3OW2 - chains 0 and 2 of the 30 polymer chains in the assembly; structure by X-ray diffraction, 2.70 A resolution.

# Chain 0
Molecule: 23S ribosomal RNA
Organism: Haloarcula marismortui
Sequence (2902 nucleotides; numbered 10 to 2914; 3 numbers in that range are skipped by the numbering (no residue carries them; nothing is unmodelled there); the number before each row is that of its first residue):
    10 UAUGCCAGCU GGUGGAUUGC UCGGCUCAGG CGCUGAUGAA GGACGUGCCA AGCUGCGAUA
    70 AGCCAUGGGG AGCCGCACGG AGGCGAAGAA CCAUGGAUUU CCGAAUGAGA AUCUCU
   128 AACAAUUGCU UCGCGCAAUG AGGAACCCCG AGAACUGAAA CAUCUCAGUA UCGGGAGGAA
   188 CAGAAAACGC AAUGUGAUGU CGUUAGUAAC CGCGAGUGAA CGCGAUACAG CCCAAACCGA
   248 AGCCCUCACG GGCAAUGUGG UGUCAGGGCU ACCUCUCAUC AGCCGACCGU CUCGACGAAG
   308 UCUCUUGGAA CAGAGCGUGA UACAGGGUGA CAACCCCGUA CUCGAGACCA GUACGACGUG
   368 CGGUAGUGCC AGAGUAGCGG GGGUUGGAUA UCCCUCGCGA AUAACGCAGG CAUCGACUGC
   428 GAAGGCUAAA CACAACCUGA GACCGAUAGU GAACAAGUAG UGUGAACGAA CGCUGCAAAG
   488 UACCCUCAGA AGGGAGGCGA AAUAGAGCAU GAAAUCAGUU GGCGAUCGAG CGACAGGGCA
   548 UACAAGGUCC CUCGACGAAU GACCGACGCG CGAGCGUCCA GUAAGACUCA CGGGAAGCCG
   608 AUGUUCUGUC GUACGUUUUG AAAAACGAGC CAGGGAGUGU GUCUGCAUGG CAAGUCUAAC
   668 CGGAGUAUCC GGGGAGGCAC AGGGAAACCG ACAUGGCCGC AGGGCUU
   716 GCCCGAGGGC CGCCGUCUUC AAGGGCGGGG AGCCAUGUGG ACACGACCCG AAUCCGGACG
   776 AUCUACGCAU GGACAAGAUG AAGCGUGCCG AAAGGCACGU GGAAGUCUGU UAGAGUUGGU
   836 GUCCUACAAU ACCCUCUCGU GAUCUAUGUG UAGGGGUGAA AGGCCCAUCG AGUCCGGCAA
   896 CAGCUGGUUC CAAUCGAAAC AUGUCGAAGC AUGACCUCCG CCGAGGUAGU CUGUGAGGUA
   956 GAGCGACCGA UUGGUGUGUC CGCCUCCGAG AGGAGUCGGC ACACCUGUCA AACUCCAAAC
  1016 UUACAGACGC CGUUUGACGC GGGGAUUCCG GUGCGCGGGG UAAGCCUGUG UACCAGGAGG
  1076 GGAACAACCC AGAGAUAGGU UAAGGUCCCC AAGUGUGGAU UAAGUGUAAU CCUCUGAAGG
  1136 UGGUCUCGAG CCCUAGACAG CCGGGAGGUG AGCUUAGAAG CAGCUACCCU CUAAGAAAAG
  1196 CGUAACAGCU UACCGGCCGA GGUUUGAGGC GCCCAAAAUG AUCGGGACUC AAAUCCACCA
  1256 CCGAGACCUG UCCGUACCAC UCAUACUGGU AAUCGAGUAG AUUGGCGCUC UAAUUGGAUG
  1316 GAAGUAGGGG UGAAAACUCC UAUGGACCGA UUAGUGACGA AAAUCCUGGC CAUAGUAGCA
  1376 GCGAUAGUCG GGUGAGAACC CCGACGGCCU AAUGGAUAAG GGUUCCUCAG CACUGCUGAU
  1436 CAGCUGAGGG UUAGCCGGUC CUAAGUCAUA CCGCAACUCG ACUAUGACGA AAUGGGAAAC
  1496 GGGUUAAUAU UCCCGUGCCA CUAUGCAGUG AAAGUUGACG CCCUGGGGUC GAUCACGCUG
  1556 GGCAUUCGCC CAGUCGAACC GUCCAACUCC GUGGAAGCCG UAAUGGCAGG AAGCGGACGA
  1616 ACGGCGGCAU AGGGAAACGU GAUUCAACCU GGGGCCCAUG AAAAGACGAG CAUAGUGUCC
  1676 GUACCGAGAA CCGACACAGG UGUCCAUGGC GGCGAAAGCC AAGGCCUGUC GGGAGCAACC
  1736 AACGUUAGGG AAUUCGGCAA GUUAGUCCCG UACCUUCGGA AGAAGGGAUG CCUGCUCCGG
  1796 AACGGAGCAG GUCGCAGUGA CUCGGAAGCU CGGACUGUCU AGUAACAACA UAGGUGACCG
  1856 CAAAUCCGCA AGGACUCGUA CGGUCACUGA AUCCUGCCCA GUGCAGGUAU CUGAACACCU
  1916 CGUACAAGAG GACGAAGGAC CUGUCAACGG CGGGGGUAAC UAUGACCCUC UUAAGGUAGC
  1976 GUAGUACCUU GCCGCAUCAG UAGCGGCUUG CAUGAAUGGA UUAACCAGAG CUUCACUGUC
  2036 CCAACGUUGG GCCCGGUGAA CUGUACAUUC CAGUGCGGAG UCUGGAGACA CCCAGGGGGA
  2096 AGCAAAGACC CUAUGGAGCU UUACUGCAGG CUGUCGCUGA GACGUGGUCG CCGAUGUGCA
  2156 GCAUAGGUAG GAGACACUAC ACAGGUACCC GCGCUAGCGG GCCACCGAGU CAACAGUGAA
  2216 AUACUACCCG UCGGUGACUG CGACUCUCAC UCCGGGAGGA GGACACCGAU AGCCGGGCAG
  2276 UUUGACUGGG GCGGUACGCG CUCGAAAAGA UAUCGAGCGC GCCCUAUGGC UAUCUCAGCC
  2336 GGGACAGAGA CCCGGCGAAG AGUGCAAGAG CAAAAGAUAG CUUGACAGUG UUCUUCCCAA
  2396 CGAGGAACGC UGACGCGAAA GCGUGGUCUA GCGAACCAAU UAGCCUGCUU GAUGCGGGCA
  2456 AUUGAUGACA GAAAAGCUAC CCUAGGGAUA ACAGAGUCGU CACUCGCAAG AGCACAUAUC
  2516 GACCGAGUGG CUUGCUACCU CGAUGUCGGU UCCCUCCAUC CUGCCCGUGC AGAAGCGGGC
  2576 AAGGGUGAGG UUGUUCGCCU AUUAAAGGAG GUCGUGAGCU GGGUUUAGAC CGUCGUGAGA
  2636 CAGGUCGGCU GCUAUCUACU GGGUGUGUAA UGGUGUCUGA CAAGAACGAC CGUAUAGUAC
  2696 GAGAGGAACU ACGGUUGGUG GCCACUGGUG UACCGGUUGU UCGAGAGAGC ACGUGCCGGG
  2756 UAGCCACGCC ACACGGGGUA AGAGCUGAAC GCAUCUAAGC UCGAAACCCA CUUGGAAAAG
  2816 AGACACCGCC GAGGUCCCGC GUACAAGACG CGGUCGAUAG ACUCGGGGUG UGCGCGUCGA
  2876 GGUAACGAGA CGUUAAGCCC ACGAGCACUA ACAGACCAA
Disordered / not traced: 971-998, 1560, 1952-1963, 2137-2236, 2339-2343, 2665-2666
Sequence notes: conflict C560 (U3155 in 3377779), A2099 (G4693 in 3377779)
Metal / ion sites: Mg2+ site 1 near G28 (its only coordinating residue here); Na+ site 1: C40, C443; Sr2+ site 1: C85, A86, C87; Na+ site 2: C141, G142; Sr2+ site 2: G147, A183; Mg2+ site 2: C162, U2276; Mg2+ site 3: A166, G219; Mg2+ site 4: A167, C168; Mg2+ site 5: G196, A227; Sr2+ site 3 near C235 (its only coordinating residue here); Mg2+ site 6: C240, G269; Na+ site 3: U308, U335, C342 (shared with 2 residues of chain S); 16 more Na+ sites not listed; 52 more Sr2+ sites not listed; 40 more Mg2+ sites not listed; 1 more K+ sites not listed
Ligand contacts: EMK ((2R,3S,4R,5R,8R,10R,11R,12S,13S,14R)-2-ethyl-3,4,10-trihydroxy-3,5,6,8,10,12,14-heptamethyl-15-oxo-11-[(3,4,6-trideoxy-3-{[3-(1-{(1S,2R)-1-(fluoromethyl)-2-hydroxy-2-[4-(methylsulfonyl)phenyl]ethyl}-1H-1,2,3-triazol-4-yl)propyl](methyl)amino}-beta-D-xylo-hexopyranosyl)oxy]-1-oxa-6-azacyclopentadecan-13-yl 2,6-dideoxy-3-C-methyl-3-O-methyl-alpha-L-ribo-hexopyranoside): C839, A841, A2099, A2100, G2102, A2103, A2486, C2487, A2538, U2539, G2540, U2541, U2620, C2644, U2645, G2646

# Chain 2
Protein: 50S ribosomal protein L44E
Organism: Haloarcula marismortui
Reference sequence: P32411 (RL44_HALMA); residue numbers follow UniProt; this construct covers 1-92
Amino-acid sequence (92 residues; numbered 1 to 92; the number before each row is that of its first residue):
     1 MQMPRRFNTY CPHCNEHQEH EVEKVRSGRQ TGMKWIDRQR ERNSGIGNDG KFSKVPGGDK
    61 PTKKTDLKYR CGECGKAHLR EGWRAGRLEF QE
Metal / ion sites: Cd2+: Cys11, Cys14, Cys71, Cys74; Sr2+ site 1: Arg42 (shared with U391(0) of chain 0); Sr2+ site 2: Gly45, Gly47, Asp49; Sr2+ site 3 near Asp59 (its only coordinating residue here)

# How chain 0 and chain 2 interact
Contacting residue pairs (124):
  A169(0) with Asn48(2), hydrogen bond to the sugar
  U170(0) with Asn48(2), sugar contact; Gly50(2), hydrogen bond to the sugar
  C218(0) with Trp35(2), phosphate contact; Gln39(2), hydrogen bond to the phosphate; Asn43(2), hydrogen bond to the phosphate
  G219(0) with Gln39(2), hydrogen bond to the phosphate; Lys51(2), phosphate contact; Lys54(2), hydrogen bond to the sugar
  C220(0) with Trp35(2), base contact; Lys51(2), salt bridge to the phosphate
  G389(0) with Ile46(2), phosphate contact
  G390(0) with Gly45(2), phosphate contact; Ile46(2), hydrogen bond to the phosphate
  A395(0) with Trp35(2), sugar contact; Arg42(2), hydrogen bond to the phosphate
  U396(0) with Trp35(2), phosphate contact; Arg38(2), salt bridge to the phosphate; Arg42(2), salt bridge to the phosphate
  C735(0) with Asn15(2), hydrogen bond to the base
  A1922(0) with Met33(2), base contact
  G1923(0) with Thr31(2), hydrogen bond to the sugar; Met33(2), sugar contact
  A1924(0) with Arg29(2), hydrogen bond to the sugar; Gln30(2), sugar contact
  G1925(0) with Arg29(2), sugar contact
  U2120(0) with Asn48(2), hydrogen bond to the sugar; Ser53(2), phosphate contact
  G2121(0) with Gly47(2), hydrogen bond to the phosphate; Asn48(2), phosphate contact; Ser53(2), hydrogen bond to the phosphate
  C2122(0) with Ile46(2), phosphate contact; Gly47(2), hydrogen bond to the phosphate
  G2316(0) with Pro61(2), sugar contact
  C2317(0) with Pro61(2), phosphate contact; Thr62(2), hydrogen bond to the phosphate; Arg84(2), salt bridge to the phosphate
  C2318(0) with Ala85(2), phosphate contact; Gly86(2), hydrogen bond to the phosphate
  C2319(0) with Met1(2), hydrogen bond to the phosphate; Trp83(2), base contact
  U2320(0) with Met1(2), phosphate contact; Gln2(2), hydrogen bond to the phosphate; Met3(2), base contact; Pro4(2), sugar contact; Gln91(2), hydrogen bond to the sugar
  A2321(0) with Gln91(2), hydrogen bond to the phosphate
  U2378(0) with Phe7(2), sugar contact; Asn8(2), hydrogen bond to the phosphate
  G2379(0) with Thr9(2), hydrogen bond to the phosphate; His17(2), salt bridge to the phosphate
  A2380(0) with Met1(2), base contact; Trp83(2), base contact
  C2381(0) with Tyr10(2), sugar contact; Arg80(2), hydrogen bond to the sugar
  A2382(0) with Tyr10(2), sugar contact; Arg80(2), salt bridge to the phosphate
  G2407(0) with Tyr10(2), hydrogen bond to the sugar; Asn15(2), hydrogen bond to the sugar
  A2408(0) with Tyr10(2), sugar contact; Asn15(2), sugar contact; Glu16(2), sugar contact; His17(2), hydrogen bond to the sugar
  C2409(0) with His17(2), hydrogen bond to the sugar
  C2427(0) with Lys60(2), hydrogen bond to the base; Arg84(2), salt bridge to the phosphate
  G2428(0) with Lys60(2), hydrogen bond to the base; Lys64(2), salt bridge to the phosphate; Arg84(2), salt bridge to the phosphate
  C2431(0) with Lys51(2), hydrogen bond to the sugar
  C2432(0) with Ile36(2), phosphate contact
  A2433(0) with Gln30(2), hydrogen bond to the sugar; Lys34(2), phosphate contact; Ile36(2), phosphate contact
  A2434(0) with Arg26(2), sugar contact; Ser27(2), sugar contact; Gly28(2), hydrogen bond to the phosphate; Lys34(2), salt bridge to the phosphate
  U2435(0) with Val25(2), sugar contact; Arg26(2), sugar contact; Gly28(2), phosphate contact; Lys68(2), hydrogen bond to the phosphate; Leu79(2), base contact
  U2436(0) with Lys68(2), salt bridge to the phosphate; Ala77(2), hydrogen bond to the sugar; His78(2), sugar contact; Leu79(2), sugar contact
  A2437(0) with His13(2), sugar contact; Arg70(2), salt bridge to the phosphate; Lys76(2), phosphate contact; Ala77(2), hydrogen bond to the phosphate
  G2438(0) with Lys76(2), salt bridge to the phosphate
  C2450(0) with Met33(2), phosphate contact
  G2451(0) with Thr31(2), hydrogen bond to the phosphate; Met33(2), phosphate contact; Lys34(2), salt bridge to the phosphate; Trp35(2), phosphate contact; Arg38(2), hydrogen bond to the sugar
  G2452(0) with Lys34(2), phosphate contact; Trp35(2), hydrogen bond to the phosphate
  U2457(0) with Leu79(2), sugar contact; Arg80(2), hydrogen bond to the sugar; Glu81(2), phosphate contact; Gly82(2), phosphate contact
  U2458(0) with Lys64(2), phosphate contact; Thr65(2), sugar contact; Asp66(2), sugar contact; Glu81(2), phosphate contact; Gly82(2), hydrogen bond to the phosphate
  G2459(0) with Lys63(2), hydrogen bond to the phosphate; Lys64(2), hydrogen bond to the phosphate
  A2460(0) with Gly58(2), sugar contact; Asp59(2), phosphate contact; Lys60(2), hydrogen bond to the phosphate; Lys63(2), salt bridge to the phosphate
  U2461(0) with Gly58(2), phosphate contact; Asp59(2), hydrogen bond to the phosphate; Lys60(2), phosphate contact
  G2462(0) with Lys60(2), hydrogen bond to the base; Pro61(2), base contact
  A2468(0) with Asn48(2), base contact; Gly50(2), hydrogen bond to the base; Ser53(2), base contact; Lys54(2), salt bridge to the phosphate
Interface residues without a listed pair, chain 0 (53 interface residues in all): G2426, A2456
Interface residues without a listed pair, chain 2 (62 interface residues in all): Pro12, Gly32, Ser44, Asp49

# Summary
The interface between chain 0 and chain 2 involves 53 residues on one side and 62 on the other; the contacts
include 47 hydrogen bonds and 16 salt bridges. Among the polar pairs are C735(0)-Asn15(2), C2427(0)-Lys60(2)
and G2428(0)-Lys60(2). Chain 0 binds compound EMK.
Chain 0 is 23S ribosomal RNA and chain 2 is 50S ribosomal protein L44E, both from Haloarcula marismortui; the
structure, Crystal Structure of Enhanced Macrolide Bound to 50S Ribosomal Subunit, was determined by X-ray
diffraction.
